2VQE - chains A and I of the 23 polymer chains in the assembly; structure by X-ray diffraction, 2.50 A resolution.

# Chain A
Molecule: 16S RRNA
Organism: Thermus thermophilus
Sequence (1522 nucleotides; each row starts with the number of its first residue; note: 42 numbers in that range are skipped by the numbering (no residue carries them; nothing is unmodelled there); a row labelled like 190A-190L holds insertion residues (190A, then the next letters in order); numbering starts at 0):
     0 UUUGUUGGAG AGUUUGAUCC UGGCUCAGGG UGAACGCUGG CGGCGUGCCU AAGACAUGCA
    60 AGUCGUGCGG G
    73 CCGCGGGGUU UU
    88 ACUCCG
    95 UGGUC
   101 AGCGGCGGAC GGGUGAGUAA CGCGUGGGU
  129A G
   130 ACCUACCCGG AAGAGGGGGA CAACCCGGGG AAACUCGGGC UAAUCCCCCA UGUGGACCCG
   190 C
190A-190L CCCUUGGGGUGU
   191 GUCCAAAGGG CUUU
   216 GCCCGCUUCC GGAUGGGCCC GCGUCCCAUC AGCUAGUUGG UGGGGUAAUG GCCCACCAAG
   276 GCGACGACGG GUAGCCGGUC UGAGAGGAUG GCCGGCCACA GGGGCACUGA GACACGGGCC
   336 CCACUCCUAC GGGAGGCAGC AGUUAGGAAU CUUCCGCAAU GGGCGCAAGC CUGACGGAGC
   396 GACGCCGCUU GGAGGAAGAA GCCCUUCGGG GUGUAAACUC CUGAA
   442 CCCGGGACGA AACCCCCGAC GA
   474 GGGGACUGAC GGUACCGGG
   494 GUAAUAGCGC CGGCCAACUC CGUGCCAGCA GCCGCGGUAA UACGGAGGGC GCGAGCGUUA
   554 CCCGGAUUCA CUGGGCGUAA AGGGCGUGUA GGCGGCCUGG GGCGUCCCAU GUGAAAGACC
   614 ACGGCUCAAC CGUGGGGGAG CGUGGGAUAC GCUCAGGCUA GACGGUGGGA GAGGGUGGUG
   674 GAAUUCCCGG AGUAGCGGUG AAAUGCGCAG AUACCGGGAG GAACGCCGAU GGCGAAGGCA
   734 GCCACCUGGU CCACCCGUGA CGCUGAGGCG CGAAAGCGUG GGGAGCAAAC CGGAUUAGAU
   794 ACCCGGGUAG UCCACGCCCU AAACGAUGCG CGCUAGGUCU CUGGGUCU
   848 CCUGGGGGCC GAAGCUAACG CGUUAAGCGC GCCGCCUGGG GAGUACGGCC GCAAGGCUGA
   908 AACUCAAAGG AAUUGACGGG GGCCCGCACA AGCGGUGGAG CAUGUGGUUU AAUUCGAAGC
   968 AACGCGAAGA ACCUUACCAG GCCUUGACAU GCUAGG
 1003A G
  1004 AACCCGGGUG AAAGCCUGGG GUGCCCC
1030A-1030D GCGA
  1031 GGGGAGCCCU AGCACAGGUG CUGCAUGGCC GUCGUCAGCU CGUGCCGUGA GGUGUUGGGU
  1091 UAAGUCCCGC AACGAGCGCA ACCCCCGCCG UUAGUUGCCA GCGGUUCGGC CGGGCACUCU
  1151 AACGGGACUG CCCGCGAAA
  1171 GCGGGAGGAA GGAGGGGACG ACGUCUGGUC AGCAUGGCCC UUACGGCCUG GGCGACACAC
  1231 GUGCUACAAU GCCCACUACA AAGCGAUGCC ACCCGGCAAC GGGGAGCUAA UCGCAAAAAG
  1291 GUGGGCCCAG UUCGGAUUGG GGUCUGCAAC CCGACCCCAU GAAGCCGGAA UCGCUAGUAA
  1351 UCGCGGAUCA G
 1361A C
  1362 CAUGCCGCGG UGAAUACGUU CCCGGGCCUU GUACACACCG CCCGUCACGC CAUGGGAGCG
  1422 GGCUCUACCC GAAGUCGCCG GG
  1446 AGCCUACGGG
  1459 CAGGCGCCGA GGGUAGGGCC CGUGACUGGG GCGAAGUCGU AACAAGGUAG CUGUACCGGA
  1519 AGGUGCGGCU GGAUCACCUC CUUUCU
Not modelled in the structure: 0-4, 1535-1538
Ion coordination: Mg2+ site 1: U12, G21, G22; K+ site 1 near U14 (its only coordinating residue here); Mg2+ site 2 near G21 (its only coordinating residue here); Mg2+ site 3 near C48 (its only coordinating residue here); Mg2+ site 4: C48, G115; Mg2+ site 5 near A53 (its only coordinating residue here); Mg2+ site 6: C58, U387, G388; Mg2+ site 7: G61, U62, G105; Mg2+ site 8: G107, G326; Mg2+ site 9: A109, G331; Mg2+ site 10: G115, A116, G117, G289; Mg2+ site 11: A116, G117, G289; 49 more K+ sites not listed; 114 more Mg2+ sites not listed
Ligand contacts: paromomycin (PAR): G1405, U1406, C1407, A1408, C1409, G1489, C1490, G1491, A1492, A1493, G1494, U1495, C1496

# Chain I
Name: 30S ribosomal protein S9
Organism: Thermus thermophilus
UniProt: P62669 (RS9_THET2); residues 1-128 here = UniProt positions 1-128
Sequence (128 residues; row label = number of the first residue in the row):
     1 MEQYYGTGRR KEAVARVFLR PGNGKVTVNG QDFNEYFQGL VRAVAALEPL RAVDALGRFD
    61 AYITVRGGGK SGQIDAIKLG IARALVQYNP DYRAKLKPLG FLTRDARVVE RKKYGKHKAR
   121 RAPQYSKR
Not modelled in the structure: 1
Ion coordination: K+ near Pro123 (its only coordinating residue here); Mg2+: Gln124 (shared with C1342(A) of chain A)

# How chain A and chain I interact
Residue-residue contacts - 116 pairs, chain A then chain I:
  G942(A) - Gln124(I)  hydrogen bond to the base
  U943(A) - Gln124(I)  hydrogen bond to the sugar
  G966(A) - Lys127(I)  sugar contact
  C970(A) - Ser126(I)  hydrogen bond to the base
  C1116(A) - Val108(I)  sugar contact
  G1117(A) - Arg104(I)  hydrogen bond to the phosphate
  C1118(A) - Arg9(I)  salt bridge to the phosphate
  C1118(A) - Arg83(I)  hydrogen bond to the phosphate
  C1118(A) - Arg104(I)  salt bridge to the phosphate
  C1119(A) - Arg9(I)  salt bridge to the phosphate
  C1119(A) - Arg83(I)  salt bridge to the phosphate
  G1127(A) - Arg16(I)  hydrogen bond to the sugar
  G1127(A) - Arg66(I)  sugar contact
  C1128(A) - Arg16(I)  sugar contact
  C1128(A) - Tyr62(I)  phosphate contact
  C1128(A) - Arg66(I)  salt bridge to the phosphate
  C1129(A) - Tyr62(I)  hydrogen bond to the phosphate
  A1130(A) - Gln3(I)  phosphate contact
  A1130(A) - Arg20(I)  salt bridge to the phosphate
  G1131(A) - Gln3(I)  hydrogen bond to the phosphate
  G1131(A) - Arg20(I)  salt bridge to the phosphate
  C1147(A) - Tyr5(I)  hydrogen bond to the sugar
  C1147(A) - Thr7(I)  phosphate contact
  C1147(A) - Arg16(I)  hydrogen bond to the base
  U1148(A) - Tyr5(I)  sugar contact
  U1148(A) - Thr7(I)  hydrogen bond to the phosphate
  U1148(A) - Val14(I)  phosphate contact
  U1148(A) - Arg16(I)  sugar contact
  C1149(A) - Arg9(I)  salt bridge to the phosphate
  C1149(A) - Val14(I)  phosphate contact
  A1176(A) - Lys97(I)  hydrogen bond to the phosphate
  G1177(A) - Lys97(I)  salt bridge to the phosphate
  G1178(A) - Arg93(I)  salt bridge to the phosphate
  A1179(A) - Arg93(I)  salt bridge to the phosphate
  A1179(A) - Leu102(I)  sugar contact
  A1179(A) - Thr103(I)  phosphate contact
  A1179(A) - Arg104(I)  hydrogen bond to the sugar
  A1180(A) - Thr103(I)  hydrogen bond to the phosphate
  A1180(A) - Arg104(I)  phosphate contact
  G1186(A) - Glu110(I)  sugar contact
  G1186(A) - Lys113(I)  hydrogen bond to the sugar
  G1186(A) - Arg120(I)  salt bridge to the phosphate
  G1187(A) - Arg111(I)  hydrogen bond to the sugar
  G1187(A) - Lys113(I)  salt bridge to the phosphate
  A1188(A) - Tyr114(I)  hydrogen bond to the phosphate
  G1231(A) - Ser126(I)  phosphate contact
  U1232(A) - Gln124(I)  hydrogen bond to the phosphate
  U1232(A) - Tyr125(I)  phosphate contact
  U1232(A) - Ser126(I)  phosphate contact
  G1233(A) - His117(I)  salt bridge to the phosphate
  G1233(A) - Pro123(I)  phosphate contact
  G1233(A) - Gln124(I)  hydrogen bond to the phosphate
  A1248(A) - Tyr36(I)  sugar contact
  A1248(A) - Lys70(I)  hydrogen bond to the sugar
  C1249(A) - Tyr36(I)  hydrogen bond to the sugar
  C1249(A) - Gly68(I)  sugar contact
  C1249(A) - Gly69(I)  base contact
  C1249(A) - Lys70(I)  sugar contact
  C1249(A) - Gln73(I)  hydrogen bond to the sugar
  A1250(A) - Glu12(I)  hydrogen bond to the sugar
  A1250(A) - Arg66(I)  phosphate contact
  A1250(A) - Gly67(I)  hydrogen bond to the phosphate
  A1250(A) - Gly68(I)  hydrogen bond to the phosphate
  A1251(A) - Glu12(I)  sugar contact
  A1251(A) - Gly67(I)  phosphate contact
  G1290(A) - Leu40(I)  sugar contact
  G1291(A) - Gln38(I)  sugar contact
  G1291(A) - Gly39(I)  sugar contact
  C1342(A) - Gln124(I)  sugar contact
  C1342(A) - Tyr125(I)  phosphate contact
  G1343(A) - Arg121(I)  hydrogen bond to the sugar
  G1343(A) - Ala122(I)  sugar contact
  G1343(A) - Pro123(I)  sugar contact
  G1343(A) - Tyr125(I)  hydrogen bond to the phosphate
  C1344(A) - Arg120(I)  sugar contact
  C1344(A) - Ala122(I)  phosphate contact
  U1345(A) - Arg120(I)  salt bridge to the phosphate
  A1346(A) - Arg120(I)  salt bridge to the phosphate
  G1347(A) - Arg10(I)  hydrogen bond to the base
  G1347(A) - Arg107(I)  hydrogen bond to the base
  G1347(A) - Val108(I)  sugar contact
  G1347(A) - Val109(I)  phosphate contact
  G1347(A) - Glu110(I)  hydrogen bond to the phosphate
  U1348(A) - Val109(I)  phosphate contact
  U1348(A) - Glu110(I)  hydrogen bond to the phosphate
  U1348(A) - Arg120(I)  phosphate contact
  A1349(A) - Lys118(I)  salt bridge to the phosphate
  A1349(A) - Arg120(I)  hydrogen bond to the phosphate
  A1349(A) - Arg121(I)  hydrogen bond to the phosphate
  A1350(A) - Lys118(I)  salt bridge to the phosphate
  A1350(A) - Arg121(I)  salt bridge to the phosphate
  U1351(A) - Lys118(I)  base contact
  C1366(A) - His117(I)  salt bridge to the phosphate
  C1367(A) - Lys112(I)  salt bridge to the phosphate
  C1367(A) - Tyr114(I)  phosphate contact
  C1367(A) - Gly115(I)  hydrogen bond to the phosphate
  C1367(A) - Lys116(I)  phosphate contact
  G1368(A) - Arg111(I)  salt bridge to the phosphate
  G1368(A) - Lys112(I)  salt bridge to the phosphate
  G1368(A) - Lys113(I)  phosphate contact
  G1368(A) - Tyr114(I)  hydrogen bond to the phosphate
  C1369(A) - Arg111(I)  phosphate contact
  C1369(A) - Lys112(I)  hydrogen bond to the phosphate
  G1370(A) - Glu12(I)  phosphate contact
  G1370(A) - Val109(I)  phosphate contact
  G1371(A) - Lys11(I)  phosphate contact
  G1371(A) - Gly68(I)  sugar contact
  G1371(A) - Gly69(I)  phosphate contact
  G1371(A) - Val109(I)  phosphate contact
  U1372(A) - Lys11(I)  salt bridge to the phosphate
  U1372(A) - Gly69(I)  phosphate contact
  U1372(A) - Lys70(I)  phosphate contact
  U1372(A) - Ser71(I)  hydrogen bond to the phosphate
  U1372(A) - Gly72(I)  hydrogen bond to the phosphate
  G1373(A) - Lys11(I)  hydrogen bond to the base
  G1373(A) - Ser71(I)  hydrogen bond to the phosphate
Also at the interface, not in a pair above, chain A (55 interface residues in all): C967, G1184, C1189, U1292
Also at the interface, not in a pair above, chain I (53 interface residues in all): Glu2, Phe18, Arg42, Ala106

# In short
55 residues of chain A and 53 residues of chain I are in contact, with 40 hydrogen bonds and 24 salt bridges.
Polar contacts include G942(A)-Gln124(I), C970(A)-Ser126(I) and C1147(A)-Arg16(I). Chain A binds paromomycin.
U12(A), G21(A) and G22(A) coordinate Mg2+ site 1.
Chain A is 16S RRNA and chain I is 30S ribosomal protein S9, both from Thermus thermophilus; the structure,
Modified uridines with C5-methylene substituents at the first position of the tRNA anticodon stabilize U-G
wobble ..., was determined by X-ray diffraction (same publication as 2VQF).
